1KTS - chains B and C of the 3 polymer chains in the assembly; structure by X-ray diffraction, 2.40 A resolution.

[Chain B]
Protein: thrombin
Organism: Homo sapiens
Notes: EC 3.4.21.5; fragment: heavy chain
UniProt: P00734 (THRB_HUMAN); the construct lacks a stretch of the UniProt sequence and is renumbered around it, so the offset changes along the chain: 16-36 = UniProt 364-384; 37-60 = UniProt 386-409; 61-77 = UniProt 419-435; 78-97 = UniProt 437-456; 7 more segments
Sequence (259 residues; numbered 16 to 247 plus 30 insertion-coded residues; 3 numbers in that range are skipped by the numbering (no residue carries them; nothing is unmodelled there); the number before each row is that of its first residue; a row labelled like 60A-60I holds insertion residues (60A, then the next letters in order)):
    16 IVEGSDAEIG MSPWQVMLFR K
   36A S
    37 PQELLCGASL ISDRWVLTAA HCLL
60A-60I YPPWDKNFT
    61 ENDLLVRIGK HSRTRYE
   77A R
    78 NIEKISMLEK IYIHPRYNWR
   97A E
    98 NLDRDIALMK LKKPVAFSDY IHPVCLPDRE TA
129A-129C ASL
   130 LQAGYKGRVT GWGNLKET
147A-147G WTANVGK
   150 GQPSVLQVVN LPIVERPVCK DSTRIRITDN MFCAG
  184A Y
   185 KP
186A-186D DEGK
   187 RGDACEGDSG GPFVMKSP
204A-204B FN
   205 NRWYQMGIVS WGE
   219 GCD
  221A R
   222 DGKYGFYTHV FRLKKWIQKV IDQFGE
Unresolved in the structure: 147A-147G
Disulfides: Cys42-Cys58, Cys168-Cys182, Cys191-Cys220
Small-molecule neighbours: C24 (3-({2-[(4-carbamimidoyl-phenylamino)-methyl]-3-methyl-3H-benzoimidazole-5-carbonyl}-pyridin-2-yl-amino)-propionic acid ethyl ester): His57, Tyr60A, Trp60D, Glu97A, Asn98, Leu99, Thr172, Arg173, Ile174, Asp189, Ala190, Cys191, Glu192, Ser195, Val213, Ser214, Trp215, Gly216, Glu217, Gly219, Cys220, Gly226
Curated features (UniProtKB/Swiss-Prot):
  - region: Ala183 to Val200 (High affinity receptor-binding region which is also known as the TP508 peptide)
  - active site (Charge relay system): His57, Asp102, Ser195
  - glycosylation: Asn60G (N-linked (GlcNAc...) (complex) asparagine)

[Chain C]
Protein: hirudin IIB
Organism: Hirudo medicinalis
UniProt: P28506 (ITHF_HIRME); residues 255-265 here correspond to UniProt positions 55-65 (UniProt number = residue number - 200)
Sequence (11 residues; numbered 255 to 265; the number before each row is that of its first residue):
   255 DFEEIPEEYL Q
Unresolved in the structure: 265
Modified / non-standard residues: Tyr263 (o-sulfo-l-tyrosine; TYS)
Curated features (UniProtKB/Swiss-Prot):
  - region: Asp255 to Gln265 (Interaction with fibrinogen-binding exosite of thrombin)
  - modified residue: Tyr263 (Sulfotyrosine)

[Interface between chain B and chain C]
Pairs across the interface - 26 pairs, chain B then chain C:
  Phe34(B) with Phe256(C), hydrophobic
  Lys36(B) with Leu264(C)
  Gln38(B) with Phe256(C); Glu257(C); Ile259(C)
  Leu40(B) with Phe256(C)
  Leu65(B) with Ile259(C), hydrophobic; Tyr263(C); Leu264(C), hydrophobic
  Arg67(B) with Ile259(C)
  Arg73(B) with Asp255(C), salt bridge; Phe256(C)
  Thr74(B) with Asp255(C); Phe256(C); Glu257(C), hydrogen bond (backbone-backbone)
  Arg75(B) with Glu257(C)
  Tyr76(B) with Glu257(C), hydrogen bond (backbone-side chain); Glu258(C); Pro260(C); Tyr263(C)
  Glu80(B) with Tyr263(C)
  Lys81(B) with Tyr263(C)
  Ile82(B) with Ile259(C), hydrophobic; Tyr263(C)
  Met84(B) with Tyr263(C); Leu264(C)
Interface residues without a listed pair, chain B (16 interface residues in all): Met32, Glu39

[Overview]
Chain B and chain C form an interface of 16 and 8 residues respectively; the contacts include 2 hydrogen bonds
and 1 salt bridge. Polar contacts include Arg73(B)-Asp255(C), Tyr76(B)-Glu257(C) and Thr74(B)-Glu257(C). Chain
B binds compound C24. From UniProt: 3 active-site residues on chain B.
Chain B is thrombin (Homo sapiens) and chain C is hirudin IIB (Hirudo medicinalis); the structure, Thrombin
Inhibitor Complex, was determined by X-ray diffraction (same publication as 1KTT).
